Entry 4LPI (X-ray diffraction, 1.36 A resolution); this record covers chain A.

== Chain A ==
Protein: Myoglobin
From: Physeter catodon
UniProtKB: P02185 (MYG_PHYCD); residues 0-153 here correspond to UniProt positions 1-154 (UniProt number = residue number + 1)
Amino-acid sequence (154 residues; numbered 0 to 153; the number before each row is that of its first residue; numbering starts at 0):
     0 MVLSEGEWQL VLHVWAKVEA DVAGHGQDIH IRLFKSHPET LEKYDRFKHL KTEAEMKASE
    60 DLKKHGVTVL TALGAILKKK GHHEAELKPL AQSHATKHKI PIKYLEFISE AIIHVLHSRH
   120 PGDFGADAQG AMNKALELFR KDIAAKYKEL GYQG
Disordered / not traced: 0
Construct notes: engineered mutation H29 (Leu30 in P02185), Y43 (Phe44 in P02185)
Swiss-Prot annotation at these positions:
  - binding site (nitrite): H64
  - binding site (O2): H64
  - binding site (heme b): H93
  - modified residue: S3 (Phosphoserine), T67 (Phosphothreonine)
Bound ions: heme Fe near H93 (its only coordinating residue here)
Residues lining bound ligands: heme (HEM): L32, T39, K42, Y43, R45, H64, T67, V68, A71, L72, L89, S92, H93, H97, I99, Y103, L104, I107, I111, F138

== In short ==
Ligands of chain A: heme. From UniProt: nitrite-binding residue H64, O2-binding residue H64 and heme b-binding
residue H93.
Chain A is Myoglobin (Physeter catodon); the structure, A sperm whale myoglobin double mutant L29H/F43Y Mb
with a distal hydrogen-bonding network, was determined by X-ray diffraction (same publication as 5C6Y).
